Entry 1Y7D (X-ray diffraction, 1.90 A resolution); this record covers chains C and D of the 4 polymer chains in the assembly.

== Chain C ==
Protein: Hemoglobin alpha chain
Source organism: Homo sapiens
UniProtKB: P69905 (HBA_HUMAN); residues 1-141 here = UniProt positions 1-141
Chain sequence (141 residues; row label = number of the first residue in the row):
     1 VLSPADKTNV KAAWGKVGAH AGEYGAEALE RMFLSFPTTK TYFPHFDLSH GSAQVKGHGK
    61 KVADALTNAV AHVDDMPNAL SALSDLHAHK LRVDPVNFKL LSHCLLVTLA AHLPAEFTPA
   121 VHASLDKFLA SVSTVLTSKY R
Curated features (UniProtKB/Swiss-Prot):
  - site: Lys61 (Not glycated)

== Chain D ==
Protein: Hemoglobin beta chain
Source organism: Homo sapiens
UniProtKB: P68871 (HBB_HUMAN); numbering as in UniProt (aligned over 1-146)
Chain sequence (146 residues; row label = number of the first residue in the row):
     1 MHLTPEEKSA VTALWGKVNV DEVGGEALGR LLVVYPWTQR FFESFGDLST PDAVMGNPKV
    61 KAHGKKVLGA FSDGLAHLDN LKGTFATLSE LHCDKLHVDG ENFRLLGNVL VCVLAHHFGK
   121 EFTPPVQAAY QKVVAGVANA LAHKYH
Differences from the reference sequence: engineered mutation Met1 (Val in P68871), Gly100 (Pro in P68871)

== Chain C / chain D interface ==
Pairs across the interface (36; chain C residue first):
  Glu30(C) with Pro124(D)
  Arg31(C) with Phe122(D), hydrogen bond (side chain-backbone); Thr123(D); Pro124(D); Gln127(D), hydrogen bond
  Leu34(C) with Pro124(D), hydrophobic; Ala128(D)
  Ser35(C) with Gln127(D); Ala128(D); Gln131(D)
  Phe36(C) with Gln131(D)
  His103(C) with Asn108(D); Gln127(D); Gln131(D), hydrogen bond
  Val107(C) with Val111(D), hydrophobic; Cys112(D), hydrophobic; Ala115(D); Gln127(D)
  Ala110(C) with Cys112(D); Ala115(D); His116(D)
  Ala111(C) with Ala115(D); Gly119(D)
  Pro114(C) with His116(D)
  Phe117(C) with Arg30(D), hydrogen bond (backbone-side chain); His116(D)
  Thr118(C) with Arg30(D)
  Pro119(C) with Arg30(D); Val33(D); Met55(D), hydrophobic
  His122(C) with Arg30(D), hydrogen bond; Val34(D)
  Ala123(C) with Val33(D); Val34(D)
  Asp126(C) with Val34(D); Tyr35(D)
Other interface residues (no listed pair), chain C (19 interface residues in all): Cys104, Leu106, Ala120
Other interface residues (no listed pair), chain D (20 interface residues in all): Pro51, Lys120, Pro125

== Summary ==
19 residues of chain C and 20 residues of chain D are in contact, with 5 hydrogen bonds. Polar contacts
include Arg31(C)-Phe122(D), Arg31(C)-Gln127(D) and His103(C)-Gln131(D).
Here chain C is Hemoglobin alpha chain and chain D is Hemoglobin beta chain, both from Homo sapiens. Entry
1Y7D (T-To-T(High) quaternary transitions in human hemoglobin: betaP100G deoxy low-salt (1 test set)) was
determined by X-ray diffraction, deposited together with 1XXT, 1XY0, 1XZ5, 1XZ7, 1XZU, 1XZV and 45 further
entries.
